PDB entry 4MVD | X-ray diffraction, 8.00 A resolution (low resolution: residue-level contacts below are approximate; hydrogen-bond / salt-bridge calls are withheld) | chains B and D of the 4 polymer chains in the assembly

[Chain B (and D)]
Protein: Choline-phosphate cytidylyltransferase A
Source organism: Rattus norvegicus
Notes: EC 2.7.7.15; fragment: cct1-312; engineered mutation(s): Deletion (313-367); chain D of this document is another copy of the same molecule, construct and numbering; everything in this record applies to it too
UniProtKB: P19836 (PCY1A_RAT); residue numbers follow UniProt; this construct covers 1-312
Amino-acid sequence (332 residues; each row starts with the number of its first residue; numbers below 1 keep their minus sign (Met-19 is residue -19)):
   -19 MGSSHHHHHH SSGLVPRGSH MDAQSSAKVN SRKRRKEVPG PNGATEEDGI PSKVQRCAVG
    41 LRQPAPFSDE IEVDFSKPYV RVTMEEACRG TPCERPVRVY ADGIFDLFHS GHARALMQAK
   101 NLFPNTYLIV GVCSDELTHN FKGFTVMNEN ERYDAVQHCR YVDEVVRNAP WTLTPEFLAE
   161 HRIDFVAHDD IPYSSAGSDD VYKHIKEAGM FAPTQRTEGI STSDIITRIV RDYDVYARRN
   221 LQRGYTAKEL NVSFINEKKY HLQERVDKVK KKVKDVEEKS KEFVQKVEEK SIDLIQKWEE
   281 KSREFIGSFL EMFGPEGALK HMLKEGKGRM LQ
Disordered / not traced: -19 to 39, 275-277, 296-312
Sequence notes: expression tag (-19 to 0)
Residues lining bound ligands: CDC ([2-cytidylate-o'-phosphonyloxyl]-ethyl-trimethyl-ammonium): Asp82, Gly83, Ile84, Phe85, Gly91, His92, Ala95, Pro150, Trp151, His168, Asp169, Gln195, Arg196, Thr197, Ile200, Ser201
UniProt features mapped onto this chain:
  - region: Ile272 to Phe293 (Autoinhibitory (AI))
  - binding site (CTP): Ile84, Phe85, His92, Lys122, His168, Asp169, Tyr173, Gln195, Arg196, Thr197, Ile200
  - binding site (phosphocholine): Lys122, Trp151
  - modified residue: Met1 (N-acetylmethionine), Lys8 (N6-acetyllysine), Ser233 (Phosphoserine)
  - mutagenesis: Lys122 (K122A: Nearly abolishes enzyme activity. Decreases affinity for phosphocholine about 500-fold; K122R: Nearly abolishes enzyme activity. Decreases affinity for phosphocholine about 80-fold), His168 (H168A: Strongly reduced catalytic activity), Tyr173 (Y173A: Reduced catalytic activity. Reduces affinity for phosphocholine)
What the authors report for this chain:
  - catalytic residues: Lys122 (citing earlier work)

[Interface between chain B and chain D]
Contacting residue pairs (9):
  Lys122(B) - Phe293(D)
  Lys122(B) - Gly294(D)
  Gly123(B) - Met292(D)
  Gly123(B) - Phe293(D)
  Gly123(B) - Gly294(D)
  Phe124(B) - Met292(D)
  Phe124(B) - Phe293(D)
  Met292(B) - Gly123(D)
  Met292(B) - Phe124(D)
Also at the interface, not in a pair above, chain B (7 interface residues in all): Ile286, Leu290, Phe293
Also at the interface, not in a pair above, chain D (7 interface residues in all): Ser203, Arg211

[In short]
The chain B/chain D interface involves 7 residues from each chain. Ligands of chain B: compound CDC. Curated
annotation (UniProt) lists 11 CTP-binding residues, phosphocholine-binding residues Lys122(B) and Trp151(B)
and 3 mutagenesis sites on chain B. From the paper: the catalytic residue Lys122(B).
Chain B and chain D are both Choline-phosphate cytidylyltransferase A (Rattus norvegicus); the structure,
Crystal Structure of a Mammalian Cytidylyltransferase, was determined by X-ray diffraction (same publication
as 4MVC).
